Entry 8ZOL (electron microscopy, 2.55 A resolution); this record covers chains A and J of the 9 polymer chains in the assembly.

[Chain A]
Molecule: 61-nt RNA strand
Sequence (61 nucleotides; numbered -7 to 53; the number before each row is that of its first residue; numbers below 1 keep their minus sign (G-7 is residue -7)):
    -7 GUGAACCGGA UUGCCGUCAG GAAAUUAGGU GCGCUUAGCA GUAUUCCCCA CGCAUGUGGG
    53 G
Unresolved in the structure: 46, 53

[Chain J]
Protein: CRISPR system Cascade subunit CasC
Source organism: Candidatus Cloacimonetes bacterium ADurb.Bin088
UniProt: A0A1V6F8B5 (A0A1V6F8B5_9BACT); residues 1-378 here = UniProt positions 1-378
Amino-acid sequence (378 residues; row label = number of the first residue in the row):
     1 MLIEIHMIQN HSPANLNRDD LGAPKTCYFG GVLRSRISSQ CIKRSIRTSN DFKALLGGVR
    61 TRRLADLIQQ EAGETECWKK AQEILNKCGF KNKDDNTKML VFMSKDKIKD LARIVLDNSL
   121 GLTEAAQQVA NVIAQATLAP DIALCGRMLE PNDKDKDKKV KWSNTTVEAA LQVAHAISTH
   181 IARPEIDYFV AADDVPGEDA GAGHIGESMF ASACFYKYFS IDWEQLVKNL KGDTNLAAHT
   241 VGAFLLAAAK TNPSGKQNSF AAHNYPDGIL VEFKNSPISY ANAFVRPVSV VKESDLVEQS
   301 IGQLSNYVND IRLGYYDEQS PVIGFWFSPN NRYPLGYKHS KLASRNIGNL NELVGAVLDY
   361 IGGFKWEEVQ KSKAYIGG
Unresolved in the structure: 198-204, 373-378

[Interface between chain A and chain J]
Pairs across the interface (32; chain A residue first):
  G21(A) with Arg147(J), base contact; Thr166(J), sugar contact
  U22(A) with Arg147(J), hydrogen bond to the sugar; Ala169(J), phosphate contact
  G23(A) with Gln40(J), sugar contact; Lys43(J), salt bridge to the phosphate; Arg60(J), hydrogen bond to the phosphate
  C24(A) with Gln40(J), phosphate contact; Cys41(J), sugar contact; Arg44(J), sugar contact; Arg60(J), salt bridge to the phosphate
  G25(A) with Arg18(J), sugar contact; Asp19(J), base contact; Asp20(J), base contact; Lys25(J), salt bridge to the phosphate; Gln40(J), hydrogen bond to the phosphate
  C26(A) with Leu16(J), phosphate contact; Asn17(J), phosphate contact; Arg18(J), salt bridge to the phosphate
  U27(A) with Arg18(J), salt bridge to the phosphate; Lys256(J), hydrogen bond to the phosphate
  U28(A) with Asn258(J), hydrogen bond to the phosphate
  A29(A) with Phe189(J), base contact; Val190(J), hydrogen bond to the sugar; Ala191(J), phosphate contact
  G30(A) with Val190(J), base contact; Ala191(J), phosphate contact; Ala192(J), phosphate contact
  C31(A) with Tyr188(J), phosphate contact; Phe189(J), phosphate contact; Val190(J), phosphate contact; Ile205(J), base contact
Also at the interface, not in a pair above, chain J (26 interface residues in all): Glu150, Ser254, Gly255, Gln257

[Summary]
11 residues of chain A and 26 residues of chain J are in contact, with 6 hydrogen bonds and 5 salt bridges.
Polar pairs include U22(A)-Arg147(J), A29(A)-Val190(J) and G23(A)-Arg60(J).
Chain A is a 61-nt RNA strand and chain J is CRISPR system Cascade subunit CasC (Candidatus Cloacimonetes
bacterium ADurb.Bin088); the structure, Cryo-EM strcuture of Cas5-HNH Cascade,Conf3, was determined by
electron microscopy (same publication as 8ZM3, 8ZP9, 9JXS and 8ZP7).
